Entry 8ASJ (electron microscopy, 3.75 A resolution); this record covers chains G and H of the 8 polymer chains in the assembly.

[Chain G]
Molecule: Cytochrome c1
Organism: Cereibacter sphaeroides 2.4.1
Reference sequence: Q3IY11 (Q3IY11_CERS4); residues 1-285 here = UniProt positions 1-285
Amino-acid sequence (285 residues; numbered 1 to 285; the number before each row is that of its first residue):
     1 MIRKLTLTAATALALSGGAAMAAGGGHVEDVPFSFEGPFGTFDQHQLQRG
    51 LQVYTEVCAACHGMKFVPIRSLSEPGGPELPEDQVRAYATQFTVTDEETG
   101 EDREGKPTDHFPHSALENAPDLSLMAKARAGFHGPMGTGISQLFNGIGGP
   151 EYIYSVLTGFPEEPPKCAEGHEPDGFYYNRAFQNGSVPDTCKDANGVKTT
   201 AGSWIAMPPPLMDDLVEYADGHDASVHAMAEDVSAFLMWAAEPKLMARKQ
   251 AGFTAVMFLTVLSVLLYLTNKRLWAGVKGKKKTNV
Disordered / not traced: 1-24, 279-285
Glycans and other covalent adducts: heme c (HEC) linked to Cys58
Metal / ion sites: heme c Fe: His62, Met207
Ligand contacts: heme c (HEC): Val57, Cys61, His62, Leu116, Asn118, Ala119, Pro120, Leu122, Met125, Arg129, Tyr152, Ile153, Val156, Leu157, Phe182, Asn184, Ile205, Ala206, Met207, Pro208, Pro210, Leu237

[Chain H]
Molecule: Cytochrome b-c1 subunit IV
Organism: Cereibacter sphaeroides 2.4.1
Reference sequence: Q3J2Z2 (Q3J2Z2_CERS4); numbering as in UniProt (aligned over 1-124)
Amino-acid sequence (124 residues; each row starts with the number of its first residue):
     1 MFSFIDDIPSFEQIKARVRDDLRKHGWEKRWNDSRLVQKSRELLNDEELK
    51 IDPATWIWKRMPSREEVAARRQRDFETVWKYRYRLGGFASGALLALALAG
   101 IFSTGNFGGSSDAGNRPSVVYPIE
Disordered / not traced: 1-78, 106-124

[Chain G / chain H interface]
Residue-residue contacts - 7 pairs, chain G then chain H:
  Phe253(G) - Ser103(H)
  Thr254(G) - Ala99(H)
  Met257(G) - Leu98(H)
  Met257(G) - Ala99(H)  hydrophobic
  Met257(G) - Ser103(H)
  Phe258(G) - Ala95(H)
  Phe258(G) - Ala99(H)  hydrophobic
Also at the interface, not in a pair above, chain G (5 interface residues in all): Val261
Also at the interface, not in a pair above, chain H (6 interface residues in all): Leu96, Phe102

[Overview]
5 residues of chain G face 6 of chain H across their interface. Heme c is covalently linked to Cys58(G).
His62(G) and Met207(G) form the heme c Fe site.
Here chain G is Cytochrome c1 and chain H is Cytochrome b-c1 subunit IV, both from Cereibacter sphaeroides
2.4.1. Entry 8ASJ (Four subunit cytochrome b-c1 complex from Rhodobacter sphaeroides in native nanodiscs -
focussed refinement in the ...) was determined by electron microscopy, deposited together with 8ASI.
